Entry 3U50 (X-ray diffraction, 2.50 A resolution); this record covers chain C.

[Chain C]
Protein: Telomerase-associated protein 82
Source organism: Tetrahymena thermophila
UniProtKB: D2CVN6 (D2CVN6_TETTH); residue numbers follow UniProt; this construct covers 511-682
Amino-acid sequence (172 residues; each row starts with the number of its first residue):
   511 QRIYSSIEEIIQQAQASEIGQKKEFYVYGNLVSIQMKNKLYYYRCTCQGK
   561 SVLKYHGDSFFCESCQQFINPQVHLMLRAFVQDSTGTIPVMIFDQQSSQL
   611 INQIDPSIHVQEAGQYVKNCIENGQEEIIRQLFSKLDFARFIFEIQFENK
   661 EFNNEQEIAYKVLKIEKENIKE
Unresolved in the structure: 661-666, 679-682
Ion coordination: Zn2+: Cys555, Cys557, Cys572, Cys575
What the authors report for this chain:
  - mutagenesis - K532A, R554A, K560A, R588A, M601A: decreased binding to ssDNA
  - mutagenesis - F603A, K660A: decreased catalytic activity (high-RAP activity reconstitution)

[Summary]
The Zn2+ site is built by Cys555, Cys557, Cys572 and Cys575. From the paper: K532A, R554A and K560A, among
others, reduce binding to ssDNA; F603A and K660A reduce catalytic activity (high-RAP activity reconstitution);
7 substitutions were tested in all.
Chain C is Telomerase-associated protein 82 (Tetrahymena thermophila); the structure, Crystal Structure of the
Tetrahymena telomerase processivity factor Teb1 OB-C, was determined by X-ray diffraction, deposited together
with 3U4V, 3U58 and 3U4Z.
